Entry 5H9D (X-ray diffraction, 2.68 A resolution); this record covers chains A and K of the 3 polymer chains in the assembly.

== Chain A ==
Molecule: Farnesyl pyrophosphate synthetase
Organism: Staphylococcus aureus
Notes: EC 2.5.1.1, 2.5.1.30
UniProtKB: A0A0D6HKK2 (A0A0D6HKK2_STAAU); numbering as in UniProt (aligned over 1-319)
Chain sequence (319 residues; each row starts with the number of its first residue):
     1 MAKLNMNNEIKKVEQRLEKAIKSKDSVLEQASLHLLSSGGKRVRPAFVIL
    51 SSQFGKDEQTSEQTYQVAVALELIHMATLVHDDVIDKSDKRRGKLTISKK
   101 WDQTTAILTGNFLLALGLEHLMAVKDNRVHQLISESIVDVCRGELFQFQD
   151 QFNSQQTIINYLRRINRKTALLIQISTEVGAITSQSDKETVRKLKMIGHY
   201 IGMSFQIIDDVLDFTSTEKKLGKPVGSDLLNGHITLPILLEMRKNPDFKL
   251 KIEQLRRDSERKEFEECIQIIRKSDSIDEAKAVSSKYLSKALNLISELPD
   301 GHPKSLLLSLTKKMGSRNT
Disordered / not traced: 1

== Chain K ==
Molecule: C-terminal peptide from Heptaprenyl diphosphate synthase (HEPPP synthase) subunit 1 family protein
Organism: Staphylococcus aureus
UniProtKB: W8TTD5 (W8TTD5_STAAU); residue numbers follow UniProt; this construct covers 174-190
Chain sequence (17 residues; each row starts with the number of its first residue):
   174 KHYLHDIQKSYLKSRGN

== Chain A / chain K interface ==
Residue-residue contacts (15; chain A residue first):
  Ile159(A) - Asp179(K)
  Ile159(A) - Lys182(K)
  Leu162(A) - Tyr176(K)  hydrophobic
  Leu162(A) - Asp179(K)
  Arg163(A) - Lys186(K)
  Met196(A) - Tyr184(K)
  His199(A) - Ile180(K)
  Val283(A) - Tyr176(K)
  Lys286(A) - Lys174(K)
  Lys286(A) - His175(K)  hydrogen bond
  Lys286(A) - Tyr176(K)
  Tyr287(A) - Tyr176(K)
  Tyr287(A) - Ile180(K)
  Lys290(A) - Lys174(K)
  Lys290(A) - Tyr176(K)
Also at the interface, not in a pair above, chain A (10 interface residues in all): Tyr200

== In short ==
The interface between chain A and chain K involves 10 residues on one side and 8 on the other; the contacts
include 1 hydrogen bond. Its one hydrogen-bonded contact is Lys286(A)-His175(K).
Here chain A is Farnesyl pyrophosphate synthetase and chain K is C-terminal peptide from Heptaprenyl
diphosphate synthase (HEPPP synthase) subunit 1 family protein, both from Staphylococcus aureus. Entry 5H9D
(Crystal structure of Heptaprenyl Diphosphate Synthase from Staphylococcus aureus) was determined by X-ray
diffraction.
